PDB entry 6G0X | X-ray diffraction, 1.41 A resolution | chain A

Chain A:
Molecule: Tail spike protein
From: Salmonella phage HK620
Notes: fragment: head binding, residues 112-710
UniProtKB: Q9AYY6 (Q9AYY6_BPHK6); residues 111-709 here correspond to UniProt positions 112-710 (UniProt number = residue number + 1)
Chain sequence (599 residues; numbered 111 to 709; the number before each row is that of its first residue):
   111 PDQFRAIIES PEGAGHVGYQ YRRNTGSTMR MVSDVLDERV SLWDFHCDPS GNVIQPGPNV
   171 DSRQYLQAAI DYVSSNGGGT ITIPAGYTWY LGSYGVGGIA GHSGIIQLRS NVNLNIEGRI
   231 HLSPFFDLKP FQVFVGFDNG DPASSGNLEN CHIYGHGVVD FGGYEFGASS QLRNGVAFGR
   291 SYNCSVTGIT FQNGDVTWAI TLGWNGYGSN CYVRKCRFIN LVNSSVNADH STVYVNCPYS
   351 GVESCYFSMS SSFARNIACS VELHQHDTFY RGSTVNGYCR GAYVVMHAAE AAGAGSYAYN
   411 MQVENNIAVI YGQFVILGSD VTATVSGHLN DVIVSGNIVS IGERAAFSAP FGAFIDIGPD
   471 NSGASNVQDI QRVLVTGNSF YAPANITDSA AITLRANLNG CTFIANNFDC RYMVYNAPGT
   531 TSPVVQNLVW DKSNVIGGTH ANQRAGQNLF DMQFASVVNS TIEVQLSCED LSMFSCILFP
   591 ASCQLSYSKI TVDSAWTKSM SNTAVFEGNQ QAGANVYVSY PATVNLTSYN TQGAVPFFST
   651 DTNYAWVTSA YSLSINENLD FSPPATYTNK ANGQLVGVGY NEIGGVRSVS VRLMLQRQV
Metal / ion sites: Na+ site 1: Gly-211 (together with alpha-L-rhamnopyranose); Na+ site 2: Val-483, Thr-512, Asn-517; Na+ site 3: Ala-565, Ser-592, Gln-594

Overview:
Val-483, Thr-512 and Asn-517 form the Na+ site 2. The Na+ site 3 is built by Ala-565, Ser-592 and Gln-594.
Chain A is Tail spike protein (Salmonella phage HK620); the structure, Tailspike protein of E. coli
bacteriophage HK620 in complex with pentasaccharide, was determined by X-ray diffraction, deposited together
with 6GVP and 6GVR.
